Entry 7WLJ (electron microscopy, 3.90 A resolution); this record covers chain A.

[Chain A]
Molecule: Voltage-dependent T-type calcium channel subunit alpha-1I
Source organism: Homo sapiens
UniProtKB: Q9P0X4 (CAC1I_HUMAN); residues 1-2223 here = UniProt positions 1-2223
Sequence (2223 residues; row label = number of the first residue in the row):
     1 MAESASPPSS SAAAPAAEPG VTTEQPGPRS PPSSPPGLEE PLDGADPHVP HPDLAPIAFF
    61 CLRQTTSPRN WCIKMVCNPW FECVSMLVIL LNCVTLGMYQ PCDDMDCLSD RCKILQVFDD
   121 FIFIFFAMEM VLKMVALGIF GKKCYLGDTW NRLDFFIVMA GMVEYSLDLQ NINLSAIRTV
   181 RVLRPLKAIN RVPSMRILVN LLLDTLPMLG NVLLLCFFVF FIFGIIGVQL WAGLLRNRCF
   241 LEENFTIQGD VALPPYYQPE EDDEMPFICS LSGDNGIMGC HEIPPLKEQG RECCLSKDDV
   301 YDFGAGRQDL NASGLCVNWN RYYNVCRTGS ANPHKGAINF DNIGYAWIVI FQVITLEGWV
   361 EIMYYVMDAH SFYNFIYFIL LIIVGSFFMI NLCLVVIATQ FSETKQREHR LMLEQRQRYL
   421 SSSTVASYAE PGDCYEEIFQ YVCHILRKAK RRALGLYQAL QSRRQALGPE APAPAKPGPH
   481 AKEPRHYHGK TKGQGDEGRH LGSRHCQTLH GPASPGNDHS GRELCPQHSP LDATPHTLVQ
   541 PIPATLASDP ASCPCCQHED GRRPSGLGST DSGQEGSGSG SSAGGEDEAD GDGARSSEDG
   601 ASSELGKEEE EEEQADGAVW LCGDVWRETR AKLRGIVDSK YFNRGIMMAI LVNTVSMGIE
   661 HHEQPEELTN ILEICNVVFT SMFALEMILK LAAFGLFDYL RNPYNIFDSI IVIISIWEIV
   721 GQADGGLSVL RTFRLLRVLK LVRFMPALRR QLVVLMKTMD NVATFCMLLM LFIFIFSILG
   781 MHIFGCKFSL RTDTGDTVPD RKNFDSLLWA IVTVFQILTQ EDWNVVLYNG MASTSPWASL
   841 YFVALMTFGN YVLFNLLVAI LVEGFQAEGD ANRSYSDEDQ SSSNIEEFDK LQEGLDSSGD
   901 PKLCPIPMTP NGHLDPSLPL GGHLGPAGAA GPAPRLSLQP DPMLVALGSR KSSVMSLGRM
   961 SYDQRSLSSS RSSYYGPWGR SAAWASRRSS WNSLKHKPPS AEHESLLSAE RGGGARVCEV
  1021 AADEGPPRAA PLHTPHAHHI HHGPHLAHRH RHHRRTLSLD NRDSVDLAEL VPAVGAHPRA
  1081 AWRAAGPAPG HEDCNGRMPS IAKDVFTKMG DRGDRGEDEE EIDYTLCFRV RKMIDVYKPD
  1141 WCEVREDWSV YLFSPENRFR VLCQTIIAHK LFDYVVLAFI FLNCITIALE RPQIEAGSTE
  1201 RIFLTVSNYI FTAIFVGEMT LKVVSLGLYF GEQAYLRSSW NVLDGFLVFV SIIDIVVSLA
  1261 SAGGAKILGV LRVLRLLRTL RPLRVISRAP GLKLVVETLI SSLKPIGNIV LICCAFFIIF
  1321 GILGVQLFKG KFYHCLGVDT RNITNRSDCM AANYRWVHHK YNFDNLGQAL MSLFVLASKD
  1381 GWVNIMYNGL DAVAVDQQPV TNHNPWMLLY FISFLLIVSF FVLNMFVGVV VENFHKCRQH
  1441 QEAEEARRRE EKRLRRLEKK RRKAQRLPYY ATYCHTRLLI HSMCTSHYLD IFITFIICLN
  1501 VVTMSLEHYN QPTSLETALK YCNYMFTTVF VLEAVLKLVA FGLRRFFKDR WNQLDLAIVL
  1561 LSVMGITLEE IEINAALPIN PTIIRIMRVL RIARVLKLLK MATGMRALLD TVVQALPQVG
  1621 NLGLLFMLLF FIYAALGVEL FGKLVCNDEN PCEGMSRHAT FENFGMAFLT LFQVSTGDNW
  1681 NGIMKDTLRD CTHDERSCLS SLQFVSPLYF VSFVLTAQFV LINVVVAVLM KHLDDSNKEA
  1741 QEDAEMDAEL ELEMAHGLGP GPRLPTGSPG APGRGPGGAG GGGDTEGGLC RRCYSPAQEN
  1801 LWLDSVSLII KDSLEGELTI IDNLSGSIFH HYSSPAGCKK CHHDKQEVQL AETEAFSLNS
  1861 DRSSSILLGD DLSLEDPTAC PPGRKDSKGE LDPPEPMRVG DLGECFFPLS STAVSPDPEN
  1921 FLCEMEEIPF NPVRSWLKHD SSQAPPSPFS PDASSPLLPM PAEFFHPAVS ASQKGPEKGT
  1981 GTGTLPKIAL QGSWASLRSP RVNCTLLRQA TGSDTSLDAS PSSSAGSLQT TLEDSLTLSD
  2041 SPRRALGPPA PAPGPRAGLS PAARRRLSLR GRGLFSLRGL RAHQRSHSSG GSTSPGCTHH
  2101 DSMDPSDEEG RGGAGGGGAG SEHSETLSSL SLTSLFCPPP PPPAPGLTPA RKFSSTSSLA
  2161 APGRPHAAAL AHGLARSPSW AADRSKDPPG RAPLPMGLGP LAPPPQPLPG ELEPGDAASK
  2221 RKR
Disordered / not traced: 1-65, 288-315, 414-626, 867-1163, 1739-2223
Cystine bridges: C239-C280, C269-C326, C1335-C1349, C1646-C1652, C1691-C1698
Covalently attached groups: N-acetylglucosamine (NAG) linked to N1342, N1345
Bound ions: Ca2+ near E357 (its only coordinating residue here)
Small-molecule neighbours:
  - 1,2-Distearoyl-sn-glycerophosphoethanolamine (3PE), molecule 1: L214, F217, C1498, V1501, L1598, M1601, A1602
  - 1,2-Distearoyl-sn-glycerophosphoethanolamine (3PE), molecule 2: I382, I383, F387, V1619, G1623, F1626, F1672, S1675, T1676, L1721
  - 1,2-Distearoyl-sn-glycerophosphoethanolamine (3PE), molecule 3: L1303, C1313, F1317, F1374, A1377, S1378, K1379, V1418, V1422, M1425, V1714, L1715, T1716, Q1718, F1719, I1722
  - 1,2-Distearoyl-sn-glycerophosphoethanolamine (3PE), molecule 4: L1327, N1404, W1406, M1407, Y1410, S1413
  - 1,2-Distearoyl-sn-glycerophosphoethanolamine (3PE), molecule 5: I1491, T1494, F1495, C1498
  - MWV ((1S,2S)-2-(2-{[3-(1H-benzimidazol-2-yl)propyl](methyl)amino}ethyl)-6-fluoro-1-(propan-2-yl)-1,2,3,4-tetrahydronaphthalen-2-yl methoxyacetate): F387, I390, N391, L394, F815, L818, T819, Q820, N850, F854, V858, K1379, S1419, V1422, L1423, F1426, Q1718, L1721, I1722, V1725
Swiss-Prot annotation at these positions:
  - site (Calcium ion selectivity and permeability): E357, E821, D1380, D1678
  - modified residue: S1058 (Phosphoserine)
  - glycosylation (N-linked (GlcNAc...) asparagine): N173, N244, N311, N1342, N1345
  - natural variant: I860 (I860M: In NEDSIS; I860N: In NEDSIS), I1306 (I1306T: In NEDSIS), M1425 (M1425I: In NEDSIS), G1782 (G1782A; G1782R)
Reported in the primary citation:
  - binding site for MWV: L818, N850, F854, K1379, S1419, F1426, L1721, I1722
  - specificity-determining residues: F854, K1379 (proposed by the authors, not directly observed)
  - mutagenesis - F854A: decreased binding to MWV

[Overview]
Chain A binds compound MWV and 5 copies of 1,2-Distearoyl-sn-glycerophosphoethanolamine. Covalently linked
N-acetylglucosamine: at N1342 and N1345. From the paper: a binding site for MWV at L818, N850 and F854 among
others; F854A reduces binding to MWV.
Chain A is Voltage-dependent T-type calcium channel subunit alpha-1I (Homo sapiens); the structure, CryoEM
structure of human low-voltage activated T-type calcium channel Cav3.3 in complex with mibefradil (MIB), was
determined by electron microscopy (same publication as 7WLI, 7WLK and 7WLL).
